Entry 8JGJ (electron microscopy, 3.30 A resolution); this record covers chains A and B.

== Chain A (and B) ==
Protein: H(+)/Cl(-) exchange transporter 3
From: Mus musculus
Notes: chain B of this document is another copy of the same molecule, construct and numbering; everything in this record applies to it too
UniProt: P51791 (CLCN3_MOUSE); residues 1-818 here = UniProt positions 1-818
Amino-acid sequence (818 residues; row label = number of the first residue in the row):
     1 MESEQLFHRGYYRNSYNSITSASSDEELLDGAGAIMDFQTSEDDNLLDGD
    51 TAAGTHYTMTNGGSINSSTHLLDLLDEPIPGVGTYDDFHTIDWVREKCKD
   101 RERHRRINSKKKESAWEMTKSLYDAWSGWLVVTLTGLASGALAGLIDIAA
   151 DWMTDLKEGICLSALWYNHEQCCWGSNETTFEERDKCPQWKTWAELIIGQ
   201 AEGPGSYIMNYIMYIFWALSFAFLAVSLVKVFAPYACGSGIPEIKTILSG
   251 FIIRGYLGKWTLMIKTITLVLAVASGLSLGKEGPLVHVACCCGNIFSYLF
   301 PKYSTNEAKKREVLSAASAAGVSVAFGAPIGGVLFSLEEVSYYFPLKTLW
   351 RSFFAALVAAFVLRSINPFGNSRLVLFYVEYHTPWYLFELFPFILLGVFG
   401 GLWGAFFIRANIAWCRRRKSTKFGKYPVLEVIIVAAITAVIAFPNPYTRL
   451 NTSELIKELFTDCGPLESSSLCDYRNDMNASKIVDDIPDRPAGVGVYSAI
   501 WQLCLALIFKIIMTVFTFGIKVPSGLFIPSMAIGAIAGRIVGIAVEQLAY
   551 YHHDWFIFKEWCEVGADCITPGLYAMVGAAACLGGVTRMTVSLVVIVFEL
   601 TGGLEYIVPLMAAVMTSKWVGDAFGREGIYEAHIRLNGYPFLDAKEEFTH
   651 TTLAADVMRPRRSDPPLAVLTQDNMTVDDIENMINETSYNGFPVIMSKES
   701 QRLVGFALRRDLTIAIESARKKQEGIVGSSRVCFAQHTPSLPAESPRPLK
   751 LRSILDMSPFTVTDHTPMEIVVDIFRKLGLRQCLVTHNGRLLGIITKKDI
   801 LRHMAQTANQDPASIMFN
Disordered / not traced: 1-80, 177-185, 476-486, 723-731, 737-748, 806-818
Sequence notes: engineered mutation Arg790 (Ile in P51791), Leu791 (Val in P51791)
Disulfide bonds: Cys161-Cys172, Cys463-Cys472, Cys562-Cys568
Ligand contacts: ATP (adenosine-5'-triphosphate): His89, Arg659, Pro660, Leu667, Ala668, Ser688, Tyr689, Asn690, Gly691, Phe692, Pro693, Arg781, Ile794, Thr796, Lys798, Asp799, Arg802
Curated features (UniProtKB/Swiss-Prot):
  - motif: Leu28, Leu29 (Di-leucine internalization motif), Leu46, Leu47 (Di-leucine internalization motif), Leu71 to Leu75 (Di-leucine internalization motif), Gly238 to Pro242 (Selectivity filter part_1), Gly280 to Pro284 (Selectivity filter part_2), Gly525 to Pro529 (Selectivity filter part_3)
  - binding site (chloride): Ser239, Phe527, Tyr630
  - binding site (ATP): Tyr689 to Gly691, Thr796 to Asp799
  - site: Glu282 (Mediates proton transfer from the outer aqueous phase to the interior of the protein), Glu339 (Mediates proton transfer from the protein to the inner aqueous phase)
  - glycosylation (N-linked (GlcNAc...) asparagine): Asn177, Asn451, Asn479
From the paper describing this entry:
  - binding site for chloride ion: Lys281, Ser453
  - binding site for ATP: His89, Arg659, Tyr689, Asn690, Lys798
  - conformationally variable residues (side-chain flip): His89, Lys521, Arg659, Lys798
  - mutagenesis - K245A, E339A, E631A: decreased expression

== How chain A and chain B interact ==
Pairs across the interface - 39 pairs, chain A then chain B:
  Val94(A) with Ile770(B), hydrophobic
  Arg101(A) with Glu647(B); Glu769(B); Ile770(B)
  Arg105(A) with Thr651(B)
  Glu338(A) with Trp350(B)
  Trp350(A) with Glu338(B); Thr590(B); Val591(B)
  Thr590(A) with Trp350(B)
  Val591(A) with Trp350(B)
  Glu647(A) with Arg101(B)
  Thr651(A) with Arg105(B)
  Arg702(A) with His787(B), hydrogen bond (side chain-backbone); Asn788(B), hydrogen bond (side chain-backbone)
  Leu703(A) with Asn788(B)
  Met757(A) with Thr763(B), hydrogen bond (backbone-side chain); His765(B)
  Ser758(A) with Thr763(B); Thr766(B)
  Phe760(A) with Ile770(B), hydrophobic; Ile774(B), hydrophobic
  Thr761(A) with Thr761(B)
  Thr763(A) with Met757(B), hydrogen bond (side chain-backbone); Ser758(B)
  His765(A) with Met757(B)
  Thr766(A) with Ser758(B)
  Glu769(A) with Arg101(B)
  Ile770(A) with Val94(B), hydrophobic; Arg101(B); Phe760(B), hydrophobic
  Ile774(A) with Phe760(B), hydrophobic; Leu778(B), hydrophobic
  Lys777(A) with Lys777(B), hydrogen bond (side chain-backbone)
  Leu778(A) with Ile774(B), hydrophobic
  Asn788(A) with Arg702(B), hydrogen bond (backbone-side chain); Leu703(B)
  Gly789(A) with Gly789(B)
  Arg790(A) with Arg702(B)
Also at the interface, not in a pair above, chain A (33 interface residues in all): Trp126, Tyr343, Trp619, Val704, Pro767, Asp773, His787
Also at the interface, not in a pair above, chain B (33 interface residues in all): Trp126, Tyr343, Trp619, Met696, Val704, Asp773, Arg790

== Summary ==
The chain A/chain B interface involves 33 residues from each chain; the contacts include 6 hydrogen bonds.
Among the polar pairs are Arg702(A)-His787(B), Arg702(A)-Asn788(B) and Met757(A)-Thr763(B). Bound to chain A:
ATP. From the paper: a binding site for ATP at His89(A), Arg659(A) and Tyr689(A) among others; K245A, E339A
and E631A of chain A reduce expression.
Both chains are H(+)/Cl(-) exchange transporter 3 (Mus musculus). Entry 8JGJ (Cryo-EM structure of mClC-3 with
ATP) was determined by electron microscopy together with 8JGL, 8JEV, 8JGK, 8JGS and 8JGV from the same study.
